Entry 1FXQ (X-ray diffraction, 1.80 A resolution); this record covers chains A and B.

Chain A:
Name: 2-dehydro-3-deoxyphosphooctonate aldolase
Source organism: Aquifex aeolicus
Notes: EC 4.1.2.16
UniProt: O66496 (KDSA_AQUAE); residues 1001-1267 here correspond to UniProt positions 1-267 (UniProt number = residue number - 1000)
Amino-acid sequence (267 residues; row label = number of the first residue in the row):
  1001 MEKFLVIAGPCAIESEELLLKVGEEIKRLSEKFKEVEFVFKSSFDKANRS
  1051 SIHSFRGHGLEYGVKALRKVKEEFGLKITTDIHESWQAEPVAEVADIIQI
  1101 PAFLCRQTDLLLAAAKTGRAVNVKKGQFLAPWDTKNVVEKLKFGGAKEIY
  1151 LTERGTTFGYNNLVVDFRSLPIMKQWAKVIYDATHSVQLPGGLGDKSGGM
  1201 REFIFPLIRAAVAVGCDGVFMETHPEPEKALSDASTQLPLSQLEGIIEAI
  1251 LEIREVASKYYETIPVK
Not modelled in the structure: 1001, 1265-1267
Small-molecule neighbours:
  - arabinose-5-phosphate (A5P): Lys1046, Asn1048, Arg1049, Ser1050, Ser1051, Phe1103, Arg1154, His1185, Gln1188, Lys1196, Ser1197, Asp1233
  - phosphoenolpyruvate (PEP): Lys1041, Ser1043, Lys1046, Asp1081, Gln1099, Pro1101, Ala1102, Lys1124, Arg1154, His1185, Phe1220

Chain B:
Name: 2-dehydro-3-deoxyphosphooctonate aldolase
Source organism: Aquifex aeolicus
Notes: EC 4.1.2.16
UniProt: O66496 (KDSA_AQUAE); residues 2001-2267 here correspond to UniProt positions 1-267 (UniProt number = residue number - 2000)
Amino-acid sequence (267 residues; each row starts with the number of its first residue):
  2001 MEKFLVIAGPCAIESEELLLKVGEEIKRLSEKFKEVEFVFKSSFDKANRS
  2051 SIHSFRGHGLEYGVKALRKVKEEFGLKITTDIHESWQAEPVAEVADIIQI
  2101 PAFLCRQTDLLLAAAKTGRAVNVKKGQFLAPWDTKNVVEKLKFGGAKEIY
  2151 LTERGTTFGYNNLVVDFRSLPIMKQWAKVIYDATHSVQLPGGLGDKSGGM
  2201 REFIFPLIRAAVAVGCDGVFMETHPEPEKALSDASTQLPLSQLEGIIEAI
  2251 LEIREVASKYYETIPVK
Not modelled in the structure: 2001-2002, 2265-2267
Small-molecule neighbours:
  - arabinose-5-phosphate (A5P): Cys2011, Lys2046, Asn2048, Arg2049, Ser2050, Ser2051, Arg2154, His2185, Gln2188, Lys2196, Ser2197, Ser2232, Asp2233
  - phosphoenolpyruvate (PEP): Lys2041, Ser2043, Lys2046, Asp2081, Gln2099, Pro2101, Ala2102, Lys2124, Arg2154, His2185, Phe2220

Chain A / chain B interface:
Pairs across the interface (63):
  Ala1047(A) with Arg2106(B); Gln2107(B); Thr2108(B), hydrogen bond (backbone-backbone)
  Asn1048(A) with Arg2106(B), hydrogen bond (backbone-side chain); Gln2107(B)
  Arg1049(A) with Lys2140(B), hydrogen bond (backbone-side chain)
  Ser1050(A) with Arg2106(B), hydrogen bond; Asn2136(B); Lys2140(B)
  Ser1051(A) with Glu2139(B)
  Ile1052(A) with Thr2108(B); Lys2140(B); Phe2143(B), hydrophobic
  His1053(A) with Glu2139(B), salt bridge
  Arg1056(A) with Thr2108(B); Asp2109(B), salt bridge
  Glu1084(A) with Glu2084(B); Ser2085(B), hydrogen bond
  Ser1085(A) with Glu2084(B), hydrogen bond (backbone-side chain)
  Phe1103(A) with Phe2103(B); Arg2106(B); Phe2128(B), hydrophobic
  Leu1104(A) with Leu2104(B), hydrophobic; Gln2107(B)
  Arg1106(A) with Ala2047(B); Asn2048(B), hydrogen bond (side chain-backbone); Ser2050(B), hydrogen bond; Phe2103(B)
  Gln1107(A) with Ala2047(B); Asn2048(B); Phe2103(B); Leu2104(B)
  Thr1108(A) with Ala2047(B), hydrogen bond (backbone-backbone); Ile2052(B); Arg2056(B)
  Asp1109(A) with Arg2056(B), salt bridge
  Phe1128(A) with Phe2103(B), hydrophobic; Phe2128(B), hydrophobic; Thr2157(B)
  Ala1130(A) with Tyr2160(B), hydrophobic; Asn2161(B)
  Pro1131(A) with Tyr2160(B)
  Trp1132(A) with Tyr2160(B), hydrophobic; Asn2161(B)
  Asp1133(A) with Asn2161(B)
  Asn1136(A) with Ser2050(B); Gly2194(B), hydrogen bond (side chain-backbone)
  Glu1139(A) with His2053(B), salt bridge
  Lys1140(A) with Arg2049(B), hydrogen bond (side chain-backbone); Ser2050(B); Ile2052(B)
  Phe1143(A) with Ile2052(B), hydrophobic
  Thr1157(A) with Phe2128(B)
  Tyr1160(A) with Ala2130(B), hydrophobic; Pro2131(B); Trp2132(B), hydrophobic; Asp2166(B), hydrogen bond
  Asn1161(A) with Ala2130(B); Trp2132(B); Asp2133(B)
  Asp1166(A) with Tyr2160(B), hydrogen bond
  Gly1194(A) with Asn2136(B)
  Asp1195(A) with Asn2136(B)
Also at the interface, not in a pair above, chain A (38 interface residues in all): Leu1112, Gln1127, Leu1129, Thr1156, Arg1168, Gly1191, Ser1197
Also at the interface, not in a pair above, chain B (38 interface residues in all): Ser2051, Leu2112, Gln2127, Leu2129, Thr2156, Arg2168, Gly2191, Asp2195, Ser2197

In short:
The chain A/chain B interface involves 38 residues from each chain; the contacts include 13 hydrogen bonds and
4 salt bridges. Polar contacts include His1053(A)-Glu2139(B), Arg1056(A)-Asp2109(B) and Asp1109(A)-Arg2056(B).
Chain A binds phosphoenolpyruvate and arabinose-5-phosphate. Chain B binds phosphoenolpyruvate and
arabinose-5-phosphate.
Chain A and chain B are both 2-dehydro-3-deoxyphosphooctonate aldolase (Aquifex aeolicus); the structure,
Aquifex aeolicus KDO8P synthase in complex with pep and A5P, was determined by X-ray diffraction together with
1FWN, 1FWT, 1FX6, 1FXP and 1FY6 from the same study.
